1ECF - chains A and B; structure by X-ray diffraction, 2.00 A resolution.

# Chain A (and B)
Molecule: Glutamine phosphoribosylpyrophosphate amidotransferase
Organism: Escherichia coli
Notes: EC 2.4.2.14; chain B of this document is another copy of the same molecule, construct and numbering; everything in this record applies to it too
UniProtKB: P00496 (PUR1_ECOLI); residue numbers follow UniProt; this construct covers 1-504
Amino-acid sequence (504 residues; row label = number of the first residue in the row):
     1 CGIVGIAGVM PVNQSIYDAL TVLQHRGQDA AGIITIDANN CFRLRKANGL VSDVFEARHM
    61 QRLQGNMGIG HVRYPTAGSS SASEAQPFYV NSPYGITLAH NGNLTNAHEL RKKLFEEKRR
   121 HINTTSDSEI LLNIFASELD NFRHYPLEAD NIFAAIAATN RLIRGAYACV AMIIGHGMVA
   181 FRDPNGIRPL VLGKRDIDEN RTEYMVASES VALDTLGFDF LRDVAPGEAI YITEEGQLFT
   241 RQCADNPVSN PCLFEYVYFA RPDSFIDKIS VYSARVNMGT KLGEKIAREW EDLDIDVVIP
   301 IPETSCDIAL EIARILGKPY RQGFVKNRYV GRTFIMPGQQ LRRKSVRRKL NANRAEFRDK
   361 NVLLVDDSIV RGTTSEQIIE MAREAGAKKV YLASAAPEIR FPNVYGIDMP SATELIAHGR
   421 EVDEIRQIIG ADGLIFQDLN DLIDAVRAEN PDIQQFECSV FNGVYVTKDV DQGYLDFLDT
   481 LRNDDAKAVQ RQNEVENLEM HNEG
Disordered / not traced: 493-504 (chain B: 501-504)
Ligand contacts:
  - piperazine-N,n'-bis(2-ethanesulfonic acid) (PIN), molecule 1: Phe42, Arg43, Leu44, Arg45, Lys46, Arg62, Glu84
  - piperazine-N,n'-bis(2-ethanesulfonic acid) (PIN), molecule 2: Tyr89, Val90, Asn91, Ser92
  - piperazine-N,n'-bis(2-ethanesulfonic acid) (PIN), molecule 3: Tyr258, Pro302, Glu303, Thr304, Asp366, Asp367, Ser368, Ile369, Val370, Arg371, Gly372, Thr373, Thr374, Ser375

# Chain A / chain B interface
Contacting residue pairs - 102 pairs, chain A then chain B:
  Met10(A) - Gln340(B)
  Met10(A) - Leu341(B)
  Pro11(A) - Gln340(B)
  Asn13(A) - Met336(B)
  Gln14(A) - Arg332(B)  hydrogen bond (side chain-backbone)
  Gln14(A) - Thr333(B)
  Gln14(A) - Phe334(B)  hydrogen bond (side chain-backbone)
  Tyr17(A) - Gly331(B)
  Tyr17(A) - Arg332(B)  hydrogen bond (side chain-backbone)
  Tyr17(A) - Phe334(B)  hydrophobic
  Asp18(A) - Arg343(B)  salt bridge
  Thr21(A) - Tyr329(B)
  Val22(A) - Asn327(B)
  Val22(A) - Arg343(B)
  Gln24(A) - Tyr329(B)
  Gln28(A) - Tyr329(B)
  Ser52(A) - Arg332(B)  hydrogen bond (backbone-side chain)
  Phe55(A) - Phe334(B)
  Glu56(A) - Phe334(B)
  Ala57(A) - Phe334(B)
  Ala57(A) - Met500(B)
  Arg58(A) - Met500(B)
  Met60(A) - Phe334(B)  hydrophobic
  Gln61(A) - Met500(B)
  Arg195(A) - Leu341(B)
  Val211(A) - Asn351(B)
  Asp214(A) - Arg347(B)
  Asp214(A) - Asn351(B)  hydrogen bond
  Asp214(A) - Arg354(B)  salt bridge
  Thr215(A) - Arg343(B)  hydrogen bond
  Thr215(A) - Arg347(B)  hydrogen bond (side chain-backbone)
  Thr215(A) - Asn351(B)
  Gly217(A) - Arg347(B)
  Arg261(A) - Val325(B)
  Arg261(A) - Asn327(B)  hydrogen bond
  Arg261(A) - Asn351(B)
  Pro262(A) - Gln322(B)
  Pro262(A) - Asn353(B)
  Asp263(A) - Val325(B)
  Asp263(A) - Asn351(B)  hydrogen bond
  Asp263(A) - Asn353(B)
  Phe265(A) - Asn353(B)
  Phe265(A) - Ala355(B)  hydrophobic
  Ser270(A) - Asn353(B)
  Tyr272(A) - Arg321(B)
  Tyr272(A) - Gln322(B)  hydrogen bond (side chain-backbone)
  Tyr272(A) - Asn353(B)
  Tyr272(A) - Glu356(B)
  Ser273(A) - Arg321(B)  hydrogen bond
  Ser273(A) - Glu356(B)
  Val276(A) - Arg321(B)
  Leu310(A) - Leu310(B)  hydrophobic
  Leu310(A) - Tyr320(B)  hydrophobic
  Tyr320(A) - Leu310(B)  hydrophobic
  Arg321(A) - Tyr272(B)
  Arg321(A) - Ser273(B)  hydrogen bond
  Arg321(A) - Val276(B)
  Gln322(A) - Pro262(B)
  Gln322(A) - Tyr272(B)  hydrogen bond (backbone-side chain)
  Gln322(A) - Asp307(B)
  Val325(A) - Arg261(B)
  Val325(A) - Asp263(B)
  Asn327(A) - Val22(B)
  Asn327(A) - Arg261(B)  hydrogen bond
  Arg328(A) - Lys326(B)
  Arg328(A) - Arg328(B)  hydrogen bond (side chain-backbone)
  Tyr329(A) - Thr21(B)
  Tyr329(A) - Gln24(B)
  Tyr329(A) - Gln28(B)
  Gly331(A) - Tyr17(B)
  Arg332(A) - Gln14(B)  hydrogen bond (backbone-side chain)
  Arg332(A) - Tyr17(B)  hydrogen bond (backbone-side chain)
  Thr333(A) - Gln14(B)
  Phe334(A) - Gln14(B)  hydrogen bond (backbone-side chain)
  Phe334(A) - Tyr17(B)  hydrophobic
  Phe334(A) - Phe55(B)
  Phe334(A) - Glu56(B)
  Phe334(A) - Ala57(B)
  Phe334(A) - Met60(B)  hydrophobic
  Met336(A) - Ala57(B)
  Met336(A) - Met60(B)
  Met336(A) - Gln61(B)  hydrogen bond (side chain-backbone)
  Gln339(A) - Pro11(B)
  Gln339(A) - Asn13(B)
  Arg347(A) - Thr215(B)  hydrogen bond (backbone-side chain)
  Arg347(A) - Gly217(B)
  Arg348(A) - Asp18(B)  salt bridge
  Arg348(A) - Thr21(B)  hydrogen bond
  Arg348(A) - Val22(B)
  Arg348(A) - Thr215(B)  hydrogen bond
  Asn351(A) - Val211(B)
  Asn351(A) - Asp214(B)  hydrogen bond
  Asn351(A) - Arg261(B)
  Asn351(A) - Asp263(B)  hydrogen bond
  Asn353(A) - Phe265(B)
  Asn353(A) - Tyr272(B)
  Arg354(A) - Ser210(B)
  Arg354(A) - Asp214(B)  salt bridge
  Arg354(A) - Phe220(B)
  Arg354(A) - Phe265(B)
  Ala355(A) - Phe265(B)  hydrophobic
  Glu356(A) - Tyr272(B)
Also at the interface, not in a pair above, chain A (63 interface residues in all): His25, Leu50, Asp53, Ile197, Ser210, Leu216, Phe220, Glu303, Asp307, Val330, Pro337, Ala352
Also at the interface, not in a pair above, chain B (59 interface residues in all): His25, Leu50, Ser52, Leu216, Ser270, Val330, Ala352

# Overview
63 residues of chain A and 59 residues of chain B are in contact, with 24 hydrogen bonds and 4 salt bridges.
Polar pairs include Asp18(A)-Arg343(B), Asp214(A)-Arg354(B) and Arg348(A)-Asp18(B). Ligands of chain A: 3
copies of piperazine-N,n'-bis(2-ethanesulfonic acid).
Chain A and chain B are both Glutamine phosphoribosylpyrophosphate amidotransferase (Escherichia coli); the
structure, Escherichia coli glutamine phosphoribosylpyrophosphate (prpp) amidotransferase, was determined by
X-ray diffraction.
